PDB entry 3WCT | X-ray diffraction, 2.40 A resolution | chains A and C of the 8 polymer chains in the assembly

# Chain A
Molecule: A1 globin chain of giant V2 hemoglobin
From: Lamellibrachia satsuma
UniProtKB: S0BBU7 (S0BBU7_LAMSA); residues 1-146 here correspond to UniProt positions 20-165 (UniProt number = residue number + 19)
Chain sequence (146 residues; numbered 1 to 146; the number before each row is that of its first residue):
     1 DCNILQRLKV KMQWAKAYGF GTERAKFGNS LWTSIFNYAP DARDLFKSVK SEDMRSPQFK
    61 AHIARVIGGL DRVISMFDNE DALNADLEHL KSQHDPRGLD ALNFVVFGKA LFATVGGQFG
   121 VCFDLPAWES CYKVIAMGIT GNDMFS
Disulfide bonds: Cys-2/Cys-131
Bound ions: heme Fe: His-94 (together with oxygen molecule)
Ligand contacts:
  - heme (HEM): Leu-45, Phe-46, Ser-48, Val-49, His-62, Arg-65, Val-66, Gly-69, Leu-70, Arg-72, Leu-90, Gln-93, His-94, Arg-97, Leu-99, Asn-103, Phe-104, Phe-107, Tyr-132, Ile-135, Ile-139
  - heme / oxygen molecule: Trp-32, Leu-45, Phe-46, Ser-48, Val-49, His-62, Arg-65, Val-66, Gly-69, Leu-70, Arg-72, Leu-90, Gln-93, His-94, Arg-97, Leu-99, Asn-103, Phe-104, Phe-107, Tyr-132, Ile-135, Ile-139
  - oxygen molecule (OXY): Trp-32, Phe-46, His-62, Val-66, His-94

# Chain C
Molecule: B2 globin chain of giant V2 hemoglobin
From: Lamellibrachia satsuma
UniProtKB: S0BCU7 (S0BCU7_LAMSA); residues 1-150 here correspond to UniProt positions 17-166 (UniProt number = residue number + 16)
Chain sequence (150 residues; row label = number of the first residue in the row):
     1 SSNSCTTEDR REMQLMWANV WSAQFTGRRL AIAQAVFKDL FAHVPDAVGL FDRVHGTEID
    61 SSEFKAHCIR VVNGLDSAIG LLSDPSTLNE QLSHLATQHQ ERAGVTKGGF SAIAQSFLRV
   121 MPQVASCFNP DAWSRCFNRI TNGMTEGLAE
Disulfide bonds: Cys-5/Cys-136
Bound ions: heme Fe: His-99 (together with oxygen molecule)
Ligand contacts:
  - heme (HEM): Leu-50, Phe-51, Arg-53, Val-54, His-67, Arg-70, Val-71, Gly-74, Leu-75, Leu-95, Gln-98, His-99, Arg-102, Val-105, Gly-109, Phe-110, Ile-113, Phe-137, Thr-141, Met-144
  - heme / oxygen molecule: Phe-37, Leu-50, Phe-51, Arg-53, Val-54, His-67, Arg-70, Val-71, Gly-74, Leu-75, Leu-95, Gln-98, His-99, Arg-102, Val-105, Gly-109, Phe-110, Ile-113, Phe-137, Thr-141, Met-144
  - oxygen molecule (OXY): Phe-37, Phe-51, His-67, Val-71, His-99

# Interface between chain A and chain C
Cross-chain cystine bridges: Cys-122(A)/Cys-127(C)
Contacting residue pairs (18):
  Asn-3(A) / Gln-123(C)
  Ile-4(A) / Ala-31(C)  hydrophobic
  Leu-5(A) / Ala-31(C)
  Leu-5(A) / Ala-35(C)  hydrophobic
  Leu-5(A) / Val-120(C)  hydrophobic
  Leu-5(A) / Gln-123(C)
  Leu-8(A) / Ala-31(C)  hydrophobic
  Lys-9(A) / Pro-122(C)  hydrogen bond (side chain-backbone)
  Lys-9(A) / Gln-123(C)  hydrogen bond (side chain-backbone)
  Lys-9(A) / Val-124(C)
  Lys-9(A) / Ala-125(C)  hydrogen bond (side chain-backbone)
  Lys-9(A) / Ser-126(C)
  Met-12(A) / Asn-19(C)
  Met-12(A) / Val-20(C)
  Met-12(A) / Arg-28(C)  hydrogen bond
  Gln-13(A) / Ser-126(C)  hydrogen bond
  Phe-119(A) / Ser-126(C)
  Cys-122(A) / Cys-127(C)  disulfide
Also at the interface, not in a pair above, chain A (11 interface residues in all): Gln-6, Asp-124

# In short
11 residues of chain A and 12 residues of chain C are in contact, with 1 disulfide bond and 5 hydrogen bonds.
Polar contacts include Lys-9(A)/Pro-122(C), Lys-9(A)/Gln-123(C) and Lys-9(A)/Ala-125(C). Ligands of chain A:
heme, oxygen molecule and heme / oxygen molecule.
Here chain A is A1 globin chain of giant V2 hemoglobin and chain C is B2 globin chain of giant V2 hemoglobin,
both from Lamellibrachia satsuma. Entry 3WCT (The structure of a deoxygenated 400 kda hemoglobin provides a
more accurate description of the cooperative ...) was determined by X-ray diffraction (same publication as
3WCU, 3WCV and 3WCW).
